6YXR - chains 2 and 3 of the 11 polymer chains in the assembly; structure by electron microscopy, 3.40 A resolution.

[Chain 2]
Molecule: Lhca2
Source organism: Dunaliella salina
Amino-acid sequence (208 residues; row label = number of the first residue in the row):
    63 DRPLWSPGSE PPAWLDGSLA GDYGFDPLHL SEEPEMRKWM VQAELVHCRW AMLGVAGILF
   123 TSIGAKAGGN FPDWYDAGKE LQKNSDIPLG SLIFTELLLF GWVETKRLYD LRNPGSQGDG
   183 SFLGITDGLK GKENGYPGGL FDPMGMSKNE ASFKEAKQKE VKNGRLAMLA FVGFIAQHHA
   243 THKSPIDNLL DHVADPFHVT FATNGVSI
Ion coordination: chlorophyll b Mg near Trp-67 (its only coordinating residue here); chlorophyll a Mg (4 sites), coordinated by Glu-106, Glu-166, Gln-239, Ser-269
Residues lining bound ligands:
  - beta-carotene (BCR): Trp-112, Leu-161, Phe-162, Trp-164, Val-165, Phe-184, Leu-185
  - chlorophyll b (CHL), molecule 1: Pro-65, Leu-66, Trp-67, Pro-69, Tyr-85, Phe-87
  - chlorophyll b (CHL), molecule 2: Gln-104, Val-108, Arg-111, Trp-112, Phe-162, Trp-164, Val-165, Lys-168, Arg-169, Asp-172, Gln-179, Phe-184, Leu-191, Gly-197, Pro-199, Phe-203
  - chlorophyll b (CHL), molecule 3: Trp-112, Gly-140, Ile-149, Leu-154, Thr-157, Glu-158, Leu-161, Phe-162
  - chlorophyll b (CHL), molecule 4: Tyr-137, Asp-138, Gly-140, Lys-141, Gln-144, Leu-151, Leu-154, Ile-155, Glu-158
  - chlorophyll a (CLA), molecule 1: Leu-77, Ala-82, Gly-83, Asp-84, Tyr-85, Gly-86, Phe-87, Asp-88, Leu-92, Ser-93, Met-102, Val-103, Ala-105, Glu-106, His-109, Arg-227, Met-230, Leu-231, Val-234
  - chlorophyll a (CLA), molecule 2: Leu-90, Trp-101, Met-102, His-109, Phe-233
  - chlorophyll a (CLA), molecule 3: Trp-101, Gln-104, Ala-105, Val-108, His-109, Trp-112, Glu-158, Leu-159, Phe-162, Gly-163, Glu-166, Arg-169, Leu-170
  - chlorophyll a (CLA), molecule 4: Arg-111, Met-114, Leu-115, Ala-118, Leu-121, Phe-122, Lys-194, Gly-197, Tyr-198, Pro-199, Gly-200, Phe-203, Asp-204, Met-208, Ser-209, Phe-215, Ala-218, Lys-219, Lys-221, Glu-222, Asn-225
  - chlorophyll a (CLA), molecule 5: Trp-112, Leu-115, Gly-116, Ala-118, Gly-119, Phe-122, Thr-123, Phe-133, Pro-134, Leu-143
  - chlorophyll a (CLA), molecule 6: Leu-121, Lys-221, Asn-225, Leu-228
  - chlorophyll a (CLA), molecule 7: Ser-153, Phe-156, Thr-157, Leu-160
  - chlorophyll a (CLA), molecule 8: Leu-160, Gly-163, Trp-164, Thr-167, Lys-168, Tyr-171, Gln-179
  - chlorophyll a (CLA), molecule 9: Glu-217, Gln-220, Lys-221, Lys-224, Asn-225, Leu-228
  - chlorophyll a (CLA), molecule 10: Leu-231, Ala-232, Val-234, Gly-235, Ala-238, Gln-239, Ala-242, Thr-243, Asn-250, Leu-251, Asp-253, His-254, Val-261, Thr-262, Phe-263, Asn-266
  - chlorophyll a (CLA), molecule 11: Ile-237, Ala-238, His-241, Ala-242, Phe-263, Asn-266, Val-268, Ser-269, Ile-270
  - chlorophyll a (CLA), molecule 12: Leu-251, His-254, Val-255, Pro-258, Phe-259, Thr-262, Phe-263
  - lutein (LUT; (3r,3'r,6s)-4,5-didehydro-5,6-dihydro-beta,beta-carotene-3,3'-diol): Met-114, Val-117, Ala-118, Leu-121, Asp-204, Met-208, Asn-225, Leu-228, Ala-229, Ala-232, Phe-236, Gln-239, Pro-247, Ile-248, Asn-250, Leu-251
  - violaxanthin (XAT; (3s,5r,6s,3's,5'r,6's)-5,6,5',6'-diepoxy-5,6,5',6'- tetrahydro-beta,beta-carotene-3,3'-diol): Phe-87, Pro-89, Leu-90, Leu-92, His-109, Trp-112, Ala-113, Gly-116, Ile-120, Asp-135, Trp-136, Tyr-137, Ala-139, Met-230, Phe-233, Val-234

[Chain 3]
Molecule: Chlorophyll a-b binding protein, chloroplastic
Source organism: Dunaliella salina
Reference sequence: C1K004 (C1K004_DUNSA); residues 73-282 here correspond to UniProt positions 69-278 (UniProt number = residue number - 4)
Amino-acid sequence (210 residues; row label = number of the first residue in the row):
    73 YLDGTLPGDY GFDPLGLLDP TVSNGQGAGG FVNPRWLQYS EVIHARWAML GAAGCIAPEI
   133 LGKAGVIPAE TAVDWFRTGV IPPAGVYKDF WADPFTLFFI EVVAIQFAEL KRLQDYKNPG
   193 SQSRQYFLGL EGLFKGSDNP AYPGGPFFNF ANFGKTEAEM KKLKLNEIKN GRLAMLAMFG
   253 YGAQAVITGD GPFDNLLAHL ADPTGANLIT
Ion coordination: chlorophyll a Mg site 1 near Gln-178 (its only coordinating residue here); chlorophyll a Mg site 2 near Glu-181 (its only coordinating residue here); chlorophyll a Mg site 3 near Glu-239 (its only coordinating residue here)
Residues lining bound ligands:
  - 1,2-diacyl-glycerol-3-sn-phosphate (3PH): Gly-99, Ala-100, Gly-101, Gly-102, Phe-103, Asn-105, Arg-107, Trp-108, Leu-185, Tyr-188, Lys-189
  - beta-carotene (BCR), molecule 1: Leu-122, Ala-125, Ile-128, Ala-129, Ile-132, Leu-133, Leu-202, Phe-206, Phe-219, Phe-220
  - beta-carotene (BCR), molecule 2: Ala-176, Ile-177, Phe-179, Phe-199, Leu-200
  - chlorophyll b (CHL), molecule 1: Leu-74, Leu-78, Gly-80, Asp-81, Tyr-82, Gly-83, Phe-84, Asp-85, Leu-89, Leu-90, Leu-109, Gln-110, Ser-112, Glu-113, His-116, Arg-244, Met-247, Leu-248, Phe-251
  - chlorophyll b (CHL), molecule 2: Phe-171, Val-175, Gln-178, Phe-179, Leu-182, Lys-183, Gln-186, Phe-199
  - chlorophyll a (CLA), molecule 1: Phe-84, Leu-248, Ala-249, Phe-251, Gly-252, Ala-255, Gln-256, Ile-259, Thr-260, Asn-267, Leu-268, His-271, Ala-278, Asn-279, Leu-280
  - chlorophyll a (CLA), molecule 2: Ser-95, Gly-102, Phe-103, Val-104
  - chlorophyll a (CLA), molecule 3: Phe-103, Val-104, Trp-108, Leu-109, Ser-112, His-116, Phe-251
  - chlorophyll a (CLA), molecule 4: Trp-108, Ser-112, Ile-115, His-116, Trp-119, Glu-173, Val-174, Ile-177, Gln-178, Glu-181, Arg-184, Leu-185
  - chlorophyll a (CLA), molecule 5: Tyr-111, Ile-115, Arg-118, Trp-119, Leu-122, Ala-176, Ile-177, Phe-179, Ala-180, Lys-183, Arg-184, Asp-187, Gln-194, Phe-199, Phe-206, Pro-212, Ala-213, Pro-215, Phe-219, Phe-220
  - chlorophyll a (CLA), molecule 6: Arg-118, Met-121, Leu-122, Tyr-214, Pro-215, Gly-216, Phe-220, Phe-225, Met-232, Leu-235, Lys-236, Asn-238, Glu-239, Asn-242
  - chlorophyll a (CLA), molecule 7: Trp-119, Leu-122, Ala-125, Gly-126, Ala-129, Pro-130, Ile-139, Thr-143, Val-145, Thr-150, Tyr-159, Phe-162
  - chlorophyll a (CLA), molecule 8: Leu-133, Val-138, Ile-139, Pro-140, Thr-143, Tyr-159, Asp-161, Phe-162
  - chlorophyll a (CLA), molecule 9: Thr-150, Gly-151, Val-152, Phe-162, Trp-163, Pro-166, Leu-169, Ile-172, Glu-173, Ala-176, Ile-177
  - chlorophyll a (CLA), molecule 10: Gly-151, Val-152, Ile-153, Pro-154, Pro-155, Pro-166, Phe-167, Leu-169, Phe-170, Glu-173
  - chlorophyll a (CLA), molecule 11: Thr-168, Phe-171, Ile-172
  - chlorophyll a (CLA), molecule 12: Phe-170, Phe-171, Val-174, Gln-178, Leu-182
  - chlorophyll a (CLA), molecule 13: Leu-235, Asn-238, Asn-242, Leu-245
  - chlorophyll a (CLA), molecule 14: Leu-237, Asn-238, Lys-241, Asn-242, Leu-245
  - chlorophyll a (CLA), molecule 15: Leu-268, His-271, Leu-272, Pro-275, Thr-276, Asn-279
  - lutein (LUT; (3r,3'r,6s)-4,5-didehydro-5,6-dihydro-beta,beta-carotene-3,3'-diol): Met-121, Leu-122, Ala-124, Ala-125, Ile-128, Phe-220, Asn-221, Phe-222, Phe-225, Leu-245, Ala-246, Ala-249, Tyr-253, Gln-256, Pro-264, Phe-265, Asn-267, Leu-268
  - violaxanthin (XAT; (3s,5r,6s,3's,5'r,6's)-5,6,5',6'-diepoxy-5,6,5',6'- tetrahydro-beta,beta-carotene-3,3'-diol): Phe-84, Asp-85, Pro-86, Leu-87, Leu-89, His-116, Trp-119, Ala-120, Gly-123, Cys-127, Trp-147, Thr-150, Val-152, Met-247, Met-250, Phe-251

[How chain 2 and chain 3 interact]
Pairs across the interface (15):
  Pro-65(2) with Gln-197(3)
  Leu-66(2) with Gln-197(3), hydrogen bond (backbone-side chain)
  Ser-68(2) with Gln-186(3)
  Pro-69(2) with Gln-186(3); Gln-194(3); Gln-197(3)
  Gly-70(2) with Asn-190(3); Ser-193(3)
  Phe-259(2) with Trp-163(3)
  Thr-262(2) with Thr-168(3), hydrogen bond
  Phe-263(2) with Phe-171(3), hydrophobic
  Ala-264(2) with Asp-165(3); Phe-167(3), hydrophobic; Thr-168(3)
  Thr-265(2) with Asp-165(3)
Interface residues without a listed pair, chain 3 (11 interface residues in all): Ala-164

[Overview]
Chain 2 and chain 3 form an interface of 10 and 11 residues respectively; the contacts include 2 hydrogen
bonds. Polar pairs include Leu-66(2)/Gln-197(3) and Thr-262(2)/Thr-168(3). One chlorophyll a molecule and one
chlorophyll b molecule are bound between chain 2 and chain 3.
Chain 2 is Lhca2 and chain 3 is Chlorophyll a-b binding protein, chloroplastic, both from Dunaliella salina;
the structure, Dunaliella Minimal Photosystem I, was determined by electron microscopy together with 6SL5 from
the same study.
